Entry 4GM2 (X-ray diffraction, 2.80 A resolution); this record covers chains B and F of the 7 polymer chains in the assembly.

# Chain B (and F)
Protein: ATP-dependent Clp protease proteolytic subunit
Organism: Plasmodium falciparum
Notes: chain F of this document is another copy of the same molecule, construct and numbering; everything in this record applies to it too
Reference sequence: Q8IL98 (Q8IL98_PLAF7); residues 61-244 here = UniProt positions 61-244
Chain sequence (205 residues; row label = number of the first residue in the row):
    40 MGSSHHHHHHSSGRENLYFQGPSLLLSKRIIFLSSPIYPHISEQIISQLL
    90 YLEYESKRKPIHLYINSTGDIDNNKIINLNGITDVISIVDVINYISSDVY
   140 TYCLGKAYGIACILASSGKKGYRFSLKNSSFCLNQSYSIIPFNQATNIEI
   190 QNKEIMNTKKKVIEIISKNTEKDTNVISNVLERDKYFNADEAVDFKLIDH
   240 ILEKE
Disordered / not traced: 40-60, 175-192, 244 (chain F: 40-60, 174-186, 244)
Sequence notes: initiating methionine (40); expression tag (41-60)
Reported in the primary citation:
  - conformationally variable residues (order/disorder transition): Gln174 to Asn186, Ser175 to Lys192

# How chain B and chain F interact
Pairs across the interface (34; chain B residue first):
  Leu65(B) - Leu63(F)  hydrophobic
  Glu82(B) - Phe71(F)
  Glu82(B) - Ser73(F)  hydrogen bond
  Ile85(B) - Phe71(F)  hydrophobic
  Ile85(B) - Leu143(F)  hydrophobic
  Ser86(B) - Leu64(F)
  Ser86(B) - Phe71(F)
  Leu89(B) - Tyr103(F)  hydrophobic
  Tyr90(B) - Leu63(F)
  Tyr90(B) - Leu64(F)  hydrophobic
  Tyr90(B) - Lys67(F)
  Tyr93(B) - Lys67(F)
  Tyr93(B) - Ile69(F)  hydrophobic
  Tyr93(B) - His101(F)  hydrogen bond
  Tyr93(B) - Tyr103(F)  hydrogen bond
  Tyr93(B) - Tyr141(F)
  Glu94(B) - Lys67(F)  salt bridge
  Asp129(B) - Leu165(F)
  Asp129(B) - Asn167(F)  hydrogen bond
  Val130(B) - Leu143(F)  hydrophobic
  Val130(B) - Leu165(F)
  Ile131(B) - Lys243(F)  hydrogen bond (backbone-side chain)
  Asn132(B) - Lys243(F)  hydrogen bond (backbone-backbone)
  Tyr133(B) - Tyr103(F)  hydrogen bond
  Tyr133(B) - Tyr141(F)
  Tyr133(B) - Leu165(F)  hydrophobic
  Tyr133(B) - Leu241(F)  hydrophobic
  Tyr133(B) - Glu242(F)
  Tyr133(B) - Lys243(F)
  Ile134(B) - Lys243(F)  hydrogen bond (backbone-side chain)
  Ser135(B) - Lys243(F)
  Ser136(B) - Lys243(F)  hydrogen bond (backbone-side chain)
  Asp137(B) - Lys243(F)  salt bridge
  Lys200(B) - Asn167(F)
Interface residues without a listed pair, chain B (19 interface residues in all): Ser126
Interface residues without a listed pair, chain F (16 interface residues in all): Ser66

# Overview
The interface between chain B and chain F involves 19 residues on one side and 16 on the other; the contacts
include 9 hydrogen bonds and 2 salt bridges. Among the polar pairs are Glu94(B)-Lys67(F), Asp137(B)-Lys243(F)
and Glu82(B)-Ser73(F). The paper reports conformational variability at Gln174(B) and Ser175(B).
Chain B and chain F are both ATP-dependent Clp protease proteolytic subunit (Plasmodium falciparum); the
structure, The crystal structure of a peptidase from plasmodium falciparum, was determined by X-ray
diffraction together with 4HNK from the same study.
